8CNH - chain A; structure by X-ray diffraction, 2.00 A resolution.

[Chain A]
Molecule: Adenylate cyclase type 10
From: Homo sapiens
Notes: EC 4.6.1.1
UniProtKB: Q96PN6 (ADCYA_HUMAN); residues 1-469 here = UniProt positions 1-469
Sequence (475 residues; row label = number of the first residue in the row):
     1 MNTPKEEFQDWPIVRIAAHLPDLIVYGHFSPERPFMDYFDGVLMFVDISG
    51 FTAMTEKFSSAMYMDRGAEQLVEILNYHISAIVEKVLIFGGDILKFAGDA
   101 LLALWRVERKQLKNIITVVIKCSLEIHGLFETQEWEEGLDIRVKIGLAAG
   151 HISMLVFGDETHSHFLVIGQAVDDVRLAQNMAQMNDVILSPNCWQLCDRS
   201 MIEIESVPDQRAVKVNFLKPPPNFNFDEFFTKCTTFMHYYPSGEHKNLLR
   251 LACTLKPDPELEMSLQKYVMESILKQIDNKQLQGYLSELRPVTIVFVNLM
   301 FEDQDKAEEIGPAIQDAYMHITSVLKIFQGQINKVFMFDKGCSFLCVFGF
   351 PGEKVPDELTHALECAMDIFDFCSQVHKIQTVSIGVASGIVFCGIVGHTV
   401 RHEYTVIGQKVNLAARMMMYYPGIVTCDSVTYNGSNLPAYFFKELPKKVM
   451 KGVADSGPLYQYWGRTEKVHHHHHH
Not modelled in the structure: 1-6, 132-140, 469-475
Sequence notes: expression tag (470-475)
Modified residues: Cys-253 (s,S-(2-hydroxyethyl)thiocysteine; CME)
Small-molecule neighbours: V6U (methyl 2-[[3-(2-azanyl-6-chloranyl-pyrimidin-4-yl)-1-methyl-pyrazol-4-yl]methyl]benzoate): Phe-45, Leu-94, Lys-95, Phe-96, Ala-97, Ala-100, Leu-101, Leu-102, Phe-165, Leu-166, Val-167, Val-172, Val-175, Arg-176, Gln-179, Phe-336, Met-337, Phe-338

[Overview]
Chain A binds compound V6U.
Chain A is Adenylate cyclase type 10 (Homo sapiens); the structure, Crystal structure of human soluble
adenylyl cyclase (sAC) in complex with inhibitor TDI-10512, was determined by X-ray diffraction (same
publication as 8CO7, 8COJ and 8COT).
